2JB9 - chain A; structure by X-ray diffraction, 1.70 A resolution.

Chain A:
Name: Phosphate regulon transcriptional regulatory protein phob
From: Escherichia coli
Notes: fragment: receiver domain, residues 1-127
UniProt: P0AFJ5 (PHOB_ECOLI); residues 1-127 here = UniProt positions 1-127
Sequence (127 residues; numbered 1 to 127; the number before each row is that of its first residue):
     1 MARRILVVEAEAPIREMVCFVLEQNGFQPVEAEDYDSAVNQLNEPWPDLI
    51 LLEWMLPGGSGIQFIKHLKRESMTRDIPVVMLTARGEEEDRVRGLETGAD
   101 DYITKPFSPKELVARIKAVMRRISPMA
Not modelled in the structure: 1-2, 124-127
Sequence notes: engineered mutation Ala10 (Asp in P0AFJ5), Glu53 (Asp in P0AFJ5)
From the paper describing this entry:
  - mutagenesis - D10A/D53E: increased signaling
  - self-association interface (contacts with another copy of this molecule): Pro13, Ile14, Met17, Phe20, Val21, Gln24, Pro106, Phe107, Pro109
  - conformationally variable residues (helix shift, loop rearrangement): Ser60, Arg85, Gly86 to Leu95, Glu96
  - contacts within the chain: Ala10-Glu53 (backbone contact), Ala84-Glu88, Glu53-Lys105 (water-mediated contact)

Summary:
The paper reports that D10A/D53E increase signaling; conformational variability at Ser60, Arg85 and Gly86
among others.
Chain A is Phosphate regulon transcriptional regulatory protein phob (Escherichia coli); the structure, PhoB
response regulator receiver domain constitutively-active double mutant D10A and D53E, was determined by X-ray
diffraction, deposited together with 2JBA.
